PDB entry 7MSZ | electron microscopy, 3.10 A resolution | chains a and i of the 55 polymer chains in the assembly

[Chain a]
Molecule: 16S rRNA
Organism: Mycobacterium tuberculosis H37Rv
Sequence (1537 nucleotides; each row starts with the number of its first residue):
     1 UUUUGUUUGG AGAGUUUGAU CCUGGCUCAG GACGAACGCU GGCGGCGUGC UUAACACAUG
    61 CAAGUCGAAC GGAAAGGUCU CUUCGGAGAU ACUCGAGUGG CGAACGGGUG AGUAACACGU
   121 GGGUGAUCUG CCCUGCACUU CGGGAUAAGC CUGGGAAACU GGGUCUAAUA CCGGAUAGGA
   181 CCACGGGAUG CAUGUCUUGU GGUGGAAAGC GCUUUAGCGG UGUGGGAUGA GCCCGCGGCC
   241 UAUCAGCUUG UUGGUGGGGU GACGGCCUAC CAAGGCGACG ACGGGUAGCC GGCCUGAGAG
   301 GGUGUCCGGC CACACUGGGA CUGAGAUACG GCCCAGACUC CUACGGGAGG CAGCAGUGGG
   361 GAAUAUUGCA CAAUGGGCGC AAGCCUGAUG CAGCGACGCC GCGUGGGGGA UGACGGCCUU
   421 CGGGUUGUAA ACCUCUUUCA CCAUCGACGA AGGUCCGGGU UCUCUCGGAU UGACGGUAGG
   481 UGGAGAAGAA GCACCGGCCA ACUACGUGCC AGCAGCCXCG GUAAUACGUA GGGUGCGAGC
   541 GUUGUCCGGA AUUACUGGGC GUAAAGAGCU CGUAGGUGGU UUGUCGCGUU GUUCGUGAAA
   601 UCUCACGGCU UAACUGUGAG CGUGCGGGCG AUACGGGCAG ACUAGAGUAC UGCAGGGGAG
   661 ACUGGAAUUC CUGGUGUAGC GGUGGAAUGC GCAGAUAUCA GGAGGAACAC CGGUGGCGAA
   721 GGCGGGUCUC UGGGCAGUAA CUGACGCUGA GGAGCGAAAG CGUGGGGAGC GAACAGGAUU
   781 AGAUACCCUG GUAGUCCACG CCGUAAACGG UGGGUACUAG GUGUGGGUUU CCUUCCUUGG
   841 GAUCCGUGCC GUAGCUAACG CAUUAAGUAC CCCGCCUGGG GAGUACGGCC GCAAGGCUAA
   901 AACUCAAAGG AAUUGACGGG GGCCCGCACA AGCGGCGGAG CAUGUGGAUU AAUUCGAUGX
   961 AACGCGAAGA ACCUUACCUG GGUUUGACAU GCACAGGACG CGUCUAGAGA UAGGCGUUCC
  1021 CUUGUGGCCU GUGUGCAGGU GGUGCAUGGC UGUCGUCAGC UCGUGUCGUG AGAUGUUGGG
  1081 UUAAGUCCCG CAACGAGCGC AACCCUUGUC UCAUGUUGCC AGCACGUAAU GGUGGGGACU
  1141 CGUGAGAGAC UGCCGGGGUC AACUCGGAGG AAGGUGGGGA UGACGUCAAG UCAUCAUGCC
  1201 CCUUAUGUCC AGGGCUUCAC ACAUGCUACA AUGGCCGGUA CAAAGGGCUG CGAUGCCGCG
  1261 AGGUUAAGCG AAUCCUUAAA AGCCGGUCUC AGUUCGGAUC GGGGUCUGCA ACUCGACCCC
  1321 GUGAAGUCGG AGUCGCUAGU AAUCGCAGAU CAGCAACGCU GCGGUGAAUA CGUUCCCGGG
  1381 CCUUGUACAC ACCGCCCGUC ACGUCAUGAA AGUCGGUAAC ACCCGAAGCC AGUGGCCUAA
  1441 CCCUCGGGAG GGAGCUGUCG AAGGUGGGAU CGGCGAUUGG GACGAAGUCG UAACAAGGUA
  1501 GCCGUACCGG AAGGUGCGGC UGGAUCACCU CCUUUCU
Not modelled in the structure: 1-7, 1527-1537
Modified / non-standard residues: G7M (N7-methyl-guanosine-5'-monophosphate) at position 518, 2MG (2N-methylguanosine-5'-monophosphate) at position 959, 5MC (5-methylcytidine-5'-monophosphate) at position 960, 4OC (4n,o2'-methylcytidine-5'-monophosphate) at position 1395, UR3 (3-methyluridine-5'-monophoshate) at position 1491, MA6 (6N-dimethyladenosine-5'-monophoshate) at position 1511, MA6 (6N-dimethyladenosine-5'-monophoshate) at position 1512
Bound ions: Mg2+ site 1 near G24 (its only coordinating residue here); Mg2+ site 2: U51, G110; Mg2+ site 3 near A56 (its only coordinating residue here); Mg2+ site 4 near G95 (its only coordinating residue here); Mg2+ site 5 near A104 (its only coordinating residue here); Mg2+ site 6 near C105 (its only coordinating residue here); Mg2+ site 7: A111, G112, G288; Mg2+ site 8 near A167 (its only coordinating residue here); Mg2+ site 9 near G205 (its only coordinating residue here); Mg2+ site 10 near G250 (its only coordinating residue here); Mg2+ site 11: G298, G549; Mg2+ site 12 near C306 (its only coordinating residue here); 52 more Mg2+ sites not listed

[Chain i]
Protein: 30S ribosomal protein S9
Organism: Mycobacterium tuberculosis (strain ATCC 25618 / H37Rv)
Reference sequence: P9WH25 (RS9_MYCTU); residue numbers follow UniProt; this construct covers 1-151
Sequence (151 residues; numbered 1 to 151; the number before each row is that of its first residue):
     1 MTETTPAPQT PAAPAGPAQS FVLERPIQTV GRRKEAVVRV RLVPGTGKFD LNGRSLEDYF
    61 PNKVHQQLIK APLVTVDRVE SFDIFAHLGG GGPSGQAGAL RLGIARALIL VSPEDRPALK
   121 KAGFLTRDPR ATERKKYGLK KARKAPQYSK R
Not modelled in the structure: 1-24
Curated features (UniProtKB/Swiss-Prot):
  - modified residue: Thr2 (N-acetylthreonine)

[Interface between chain a and chain i]
Residue-residue contacts (98):
  2MG_959(a) - Lys150(i)  hydrogen bond to the sugar
  2MG_959(a) - Arg151(i)  sugar contact
  5MC_960(a) - Tyr148(i)  hydrogen bond to the sugar
  C963(a) - Arg151(i)  hydrogen bond to the base
  G1108(a) - Arg127(i)  hydrogen bond to the phosphate
  G1108(a) - Pro129(i)  sugar contact
  U1109(a) - Arg32(i)  salt bridge to the phosphate
  U1109(a) - Arg106(i)  phosphate contact
  U1109(a) - Arg127(i)  salt bridge to the phosphate
  C1110(a) - Arg32(i)  salt bridge to the phosphate
  C1110(a) - Arg106(i)  salt bridge to the phosphate
  C1119(a) - Arg39(i)  hydrogen bond to the phosphate
  C1120(a) - Arg39(i)  salt bridge to the phosphate
  A1121(a) - Arg25(i)  hydrogen bond to the sugar
  A1121(a) - Arg41(i)  hydrogen bond to the phosphate
  A1121(a) - His87(i)  salt bridge to the phosphate
  G1122(a) - Arg41(i)  salt bridge to the phosphate
  A1138(a) - Gln28(i)  hydrogen bond to the sugar
  C1139(a) - Gln28(i)  hydrogen bond to the sugar
  C1139(a) - Arg39(i)  hydrogen bond to the base
  U1140(a) - Val30(i)  phosphate contact
  U1140(a) - Arg32(i)  phosphate contact
  U1140(a) - Val37(i)  sugar contact
  U1140(a) - Arg39(i)  sugar contact
  C1141(a) - Arg32(i)  salt bridge to the phosphate
  G1170(a) - Arg116(i)  sugar contact
  G1170(a) - Lys120(i)  salt bridge to the phosphate
  A1171(a) - Arg116(i)  salt bridge to the phosphate
  A1171(a) - Thr126(i)  phosphate contact
  A1171(a) - Arg127(i)  sugar contact
  A1172(a) - Thr126(i)  hydrogen bond to the phosphate
  G1178(a) - Glu133(i)  sugar contact
  G1178(a) - Arg134(i)  sugar contact
  G1178(a) - Lys136(i)  phosphate contact
  G1179(a) - Arg134(i)  sugar contact
  G1179(a) - Lys136(i)  phosphate contact
  A1180(a) - Tyr137(i)  hydrogen bond to the phosphate
  U1224(a) - Gln147(i)  phosphate contact
  U1224(a) - Ser149(i)  phosphate contact
  G1225(a) - Lys140(i)  salt bridge to the phosphate
  G1225(a) - Gln147(i)  phosphate contact
  C1241(a) - Gly91(i)  hydrogen bond to the sugar
  C1241(a) - Gly92(i)  sugar contact
  C1241(a) - Pro93(i)  base contact
  C1241(a) - Gln96(i)  hydrogen bond to the sugar
  A1242(a) - Gly89(i)  phosphate contact
  A1242(a) - Gly90(i)  hydrogen bond to the phosphate
  A1242(a) - Gly91(i)  hydrogen bond to the sugar
  A1243(a) - Glu35(i)  sugar contact
  A1243(a) - Gly90(i)  phosphate contact
  C1283(a) - Pro61(i)  sugar contact
  C1334(a) - Gln147(i)  hydrogen bond to the sugar
  C1334(a) - Tyr148(i)  phosphate contact
  G1335(a) - Lys144(i)  sugar contact
  G1335(a) - Ala145(i)  phosphate contact
  G1335(a) - Pro146(i)  sugar contact
  G1335(a) - Tyr148(i)  phosphate contact
  C1336(a) - Arg143(i)  sugar contact
  U1337(a) - Arg143(i)  salt bridge to the phosphate
  A1338(a) - Arg143(i)  salt bridge to the phosphate
  G1339(a) - Arg33(i)  hydrogen bond to the base
  G1339(a) - Arg130(i)  hydrogen bond to the base
  G1339(a) - Ala131(i)  sugar contact
  G1339(a) - Thr132(i)  sugar contact
  U1340(a) - Thr132(i)  phosphate contact
  U1340(a) - Glu133(i)  hydrogen bond to the phosphate
  U1340(a) - Arg143(i)  phosphate contact
  A1341(a) - Lys141(i)  phosphate contact
  A1341(a) - Ala142(i)  hydrogen bond to the phosphate
  A1341(a) - Arg143(i)  hydrogen bond to the phosphate
  A1341(a) - Lys144(i)  hydrogen bond to the phosphate
  A1342(a) - Lys141(i)  salt bridge to the phosphate
  A1342(a) - Lys144(i)  salt bridge to the phosphate
  U1343(a) - Lys141(i)  base contact
  C1359(a) - Lys140(i)  phosphate contact
  U1360(a) - Lys135(i)  salt bridge to the phosphate
  U1360(a) - Tyr137(i)  phosphate contact
  U1360(a) - Gly138(i)  hydrogen bond to the phosphate
  U1360(a) - Leu139(i)  phosphate contact
  G1361(a) - Arg134(i)  salt bridge to the phosphate
  G1361(a) - Lys135(i)  salt bridge to the phosphate
  G1361(a) - Lys136(i)  phosphate contact
  G1361(a) - Tyr137(i)  hydrogen bond to the phosphate
  C1362(a) - Arg134(i)  phosphate contact
  C1362(a) - Lys135(i)  phosphate contact
  G1363(a) - Glu35(i)  phosphate contact
  G1363(a) - Thr132(i)  phosphate contact
  G1364(a) - Lys34(i)  phosphate contact
  G1364(a) - Glu35(i)  phosphate contact
  G1364(a) - Gly91(i)  phosphate contact
  G1364(a) - Gly92(i)  phosphate contact
  G1364(a) - Pro93(i)  phosphate contact
  U1365(a) - Lys34(i)  salt bridge to the phosphate
  U1365(a) - Gly92(i)  phosphate contact
  U1365(a) - Pro93(i)  phosphate contact
  U1365(a) - Ser94(i)  hydrogen bond to the phosphate
  U1365(a) - Gly95(i)  hydrogen bond to the phosphate
  G1366(a) - Ser94(i)  hydrogen bond to the phosphate
Also at the interface, not in a pair above, chain a (50 interface residues in all): G935, C936, U1107, G1176, A1223, A1240
Also at the interface, not in a pair above, chain i (52 interface residues in all): Thr29, Tyr59, His65, Leu125

[In short]
The interface between chain a and chain i involves 50 residues on one side and 52 on the other; the contacts
include 28 hydrogen bonds and 19 salt bridges. Polar pairs include C963(a)-Arg151(i), C1139(a)-Arg39(i) and
G1339(a)-Arg33(i). U51(a) and G110(a) form the Mg2+ site 2.
Chain a is 16S rRNA (Mycobacterium tuberculosis H37Rv) and chain i is 30S ribosomal protein S9 (Mycobacterium
tuberculosis (strain ATCC 25618 / H37Rv)); the structure, Mtb 70SIC in complex with MtbEttA at Trans_R1 state,
was determined by electron microscopy, deposited together with 7MSC, 7MSH, 7MSM, 7MT2, 7MT3 and 7MT7.
